Entry 5YXN (X-ray diffraction, 2.03 A resolution); this record covers chains C and D of the 5 polymer chains in the assembly.

Chain C:
Name: HLA class I histocompatibility antigen, A-2 alpha chain
Source organism: Homo sapiens
Reference sequence: P01892 (1A02_HUMAN); residues 2-276 here correspond to UniProt positions 25-299 (UniProt number = residue number + 23)
Amino-acid sequence (275 residues; numbered 2 to 276; the number before each row is that of its first residue):
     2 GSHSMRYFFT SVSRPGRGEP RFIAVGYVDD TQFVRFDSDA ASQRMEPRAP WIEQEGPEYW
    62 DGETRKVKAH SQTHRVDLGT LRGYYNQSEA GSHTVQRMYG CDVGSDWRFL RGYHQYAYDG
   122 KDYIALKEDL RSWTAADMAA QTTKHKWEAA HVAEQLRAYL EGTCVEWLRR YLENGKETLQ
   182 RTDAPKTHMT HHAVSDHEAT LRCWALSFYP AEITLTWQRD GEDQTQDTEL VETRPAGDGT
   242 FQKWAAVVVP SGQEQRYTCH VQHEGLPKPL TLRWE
Disulfides: Cys102-Cys165, Cys204-Cys260

Chain D:
Name: Beta-2-microglobulin
Source organism: Homo sapiens
Amino-acid sequence (100 residues; each row starts with the number of its first residue):
     2 GIQRTPKIQV YSRHPAENGK SNFLNCYVSG FHPSEIEVDL LKNGERIEKV EHSDLSFSED
    62 WSFYLLYYTE FTPTEKDEYA CRVNHVTLSQ PKIVKWDRDM
Disulfides: Cys27-Cys82

How chain C and chain D interact:
Contacting residue pairs - 59 pairs, chain C then chain D:
  Phe9(C) with Ser57(D); Phe58(D)
  Phe10(C) with Phe58(D)
  Thr11(C) with Leu56(D); Phe58(D); Phe64(D)
  Val13(C) with Ser35(D); Glu36(D)
  Ile24(C) with Leu56(D)
  Val26(C) with Asp55(D); Leu56(D); Ser57(D)
  Tyr28(C) with Ser57(D); Tyr65(D)
  Gln33(C) with Asp55(D), hydrogen bond
  Arg36(C) with Asp55(D), salt bridge
  Gln97(C) with His33(D), hydrogen bond; Phe58(D); Trp62(D), hydrogen bond (side chain-backbone); Phe64(D)
  Arg98(C) with Phe58(D)
  Gln116(C) with Trp62(D)
  Tyr117(C) with Trp62(D)
  Ala118(C) with Trp62(D)
  Asp120(C) with Gly2(D); Ile3(D); His33(D)
  Gly121(C) with Ile3(D); Arg5(D); His33(D); Asp61(D); Trp62(D)
  Lys122(C) with Ile3(D)
  Asp123(C) with Trp62(D), hydrogen bond
  His193(C) with Asp100(D), salt bridge
  Arg203(C) with Asp100(D); Met101(D)
  Trp205(C) with Asp100(D); Met101(D)
  Val232(C) with Gln10(D)
  Glu233(C) with Lys8(D); Gln10(D), hydrogen bond (backbone-side chain); Tyr28(D); Ser30(D), hydrogen bond
  Arg235(C) with Gln10(D), hydrogen bond; Tyr12(D); Tyr28(D); Met101(D), hydrogen bond (side chain-backbone)
  Pro236(C) with Tyr12(D), hydrogen bond (backbone-side chain); Asn26(D); Tyr28(D)
  Ala237(C) with Arg14(D); Asn26(D), hydrogen bond (backbone-side chain)
  Gly238(C) with Arg14(D), hydrogen bond (backbone-side chain); Leu67(D)
  Gln243(C) with Tyr12(D); Ser13(D), hydrogen bond (side chain-backbone); Arg14(D), hydrogen bond (side chain-backbone)
  Trp245(C) with Met101(D), hydrogen bond (side chain-backbone)
Other interface residues (no listed pair), chain C (36 interface residues in all): Arg49, Ser93, Thr95, Met99, Leu207, Thr234, Asp239
Other interface residues (no listed pair), chain D (27 interface residues in all): His15, Pro16

In short:
36 residues of chain C face 27 of chain D across their interface; the contacts include 14 hydrogen bonds and 2
salt bridges. Polar pairs include Arg36(C)-Asp55(D), His193(C)-Asp100(D) and Gln33(C)-Asp55(D).
Here chain C is HLA class I histocompatibility antigen, A-2 alpha chain and chain D is Beta-2-microglobulin,
both from Homo sapiens. Entry 5YXN (A T cell receptor in complex with HLA-A0201 restricted Hepatitis C virus
NS3 peptide (KLVALGINAV)) was determined by X-ray diffraction.
